Entry 8QZM (electron microscopy, 3.10 A resolution); this record covers chains G and I of the 11 polymer chains in the assembly.

== Chain G ==
Name: Histone H2A type 1
Source organism: Homo sapiens
UniProtKB: P0C0S8 (H2A1_HUMAN); residues 1-129 here correspond to UniProt positions 2-130 (UniProt number = residue number + 1)
Chain sequence (129 residues; numbered 1 to 129; the number before each row is that of its first residue):
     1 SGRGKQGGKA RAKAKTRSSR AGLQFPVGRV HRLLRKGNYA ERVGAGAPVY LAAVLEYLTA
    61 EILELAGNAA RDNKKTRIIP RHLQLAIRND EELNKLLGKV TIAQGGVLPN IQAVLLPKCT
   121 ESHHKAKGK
Unresolved in the structure: 1-9, 119-129
Construct notes: engineered mutation Cys119 (Lys120 in P0C0S8)

== Chain I ==
Molecule: 195-nt DNA strand
Sequence (195 nucleotides; row label = number of the first residue in the row; numbers below 1 keep their minus sign (DG-122 is residue -122)):
  -122 GGTGGGCGCG CGAACTGGGG GATTACGCCT CTAATTAGGG CGTATGGTGA CAGGATGTAT
   -62 ATATCTGACA CGTGCCTGGA GACTAGGGAG TAATCCCCTT GGCGGTTAAA ACGCGGGGGA
    -2 CAGCGCGTAC GTGCGTTTAA GCGGTGCTAG AGCTGTCTAC GACCAATTGA GCGGCCTCGG
    58 CACCGGGATT CTCCA
Unresolved in the structure: -122 to -73

== Chain G / chain I interface ==
Residue-residue contacts - 16 pairs, chain G then chain I:
  Arg11(G) - DA43(I)  hydrogen bond to the base
  Arg11(G) - DT44(I)  hydrogen bond to the base
  Arg29(G) - DG48(I)  phosphate contact
  Arg29(G) - DC49(I)  salt bridge to the phosphate
  Arg35(G) - DA39(I)  phosphate contact
  Arg42(G) - DG38(I)  phosphate contact
  Arg42(G) - DA39(I)  phosphate contact
  Val43(G) - DG38(I)  sugar contact
  Val43(G) - DA39(I)  hydrogen bond to the phosphate
  Gly44(G) - DG38(I)  phosphate contact
  Ala45(G) - DG38(I)  hydrogen bond to the phosphate
  Lys75(G) - DC58(I)  phosphate contact
  Thr76(G) - DG57(I)  sugar contact
  Thr76(G) - DC58(I)  phosphate contact
  Arg77(G) - DG57(I)  hydrogen bond to the sugar
  Arg77(G) - DC58(I)  phosphate contact
Other interface residues (no listed pair), chain G (12 interface residues in all): His31, Lys74

== Summary ==
Chain G and chain I form an interface of 12 and 8 residues respectively, with 5 hydrogen bonds and 1 salt
bridge. Polar contacts include Arg11(G)-DA43(I), Arg11(G)-DT44(I) and Arg77(G)-DG57(I).
Here chain G is Histone H2A type 1 (Homo sapiens) and chain I is a 195-nt DNA strand. Entry 8QZM (Structure of
DNMT3A1 UDR region bound to H2AK119ub nucleosome) was determined by electron microscopy.
